7OLA - chains B and C of the 6 polymer chains in the assembly; structure by electron microscopy, 3.30 A resolution.

# Chain B (and C)
Protein: DNA primase
Source organism: Staphylococcus aureus
Notes: chain C of this document is another copy of the same molecule, construct and numbering; everything in this record applies to it too
UniProt: A0A1S5ZIL8 (A0A1S5ZIL8_STAAU); residue numbers follow UniProt; this construct covers 2-790
Sequence (797 residues; each row starts with the number of its first residue; numbers below 1 keep their minus sign (Met-6 is residue -6)):
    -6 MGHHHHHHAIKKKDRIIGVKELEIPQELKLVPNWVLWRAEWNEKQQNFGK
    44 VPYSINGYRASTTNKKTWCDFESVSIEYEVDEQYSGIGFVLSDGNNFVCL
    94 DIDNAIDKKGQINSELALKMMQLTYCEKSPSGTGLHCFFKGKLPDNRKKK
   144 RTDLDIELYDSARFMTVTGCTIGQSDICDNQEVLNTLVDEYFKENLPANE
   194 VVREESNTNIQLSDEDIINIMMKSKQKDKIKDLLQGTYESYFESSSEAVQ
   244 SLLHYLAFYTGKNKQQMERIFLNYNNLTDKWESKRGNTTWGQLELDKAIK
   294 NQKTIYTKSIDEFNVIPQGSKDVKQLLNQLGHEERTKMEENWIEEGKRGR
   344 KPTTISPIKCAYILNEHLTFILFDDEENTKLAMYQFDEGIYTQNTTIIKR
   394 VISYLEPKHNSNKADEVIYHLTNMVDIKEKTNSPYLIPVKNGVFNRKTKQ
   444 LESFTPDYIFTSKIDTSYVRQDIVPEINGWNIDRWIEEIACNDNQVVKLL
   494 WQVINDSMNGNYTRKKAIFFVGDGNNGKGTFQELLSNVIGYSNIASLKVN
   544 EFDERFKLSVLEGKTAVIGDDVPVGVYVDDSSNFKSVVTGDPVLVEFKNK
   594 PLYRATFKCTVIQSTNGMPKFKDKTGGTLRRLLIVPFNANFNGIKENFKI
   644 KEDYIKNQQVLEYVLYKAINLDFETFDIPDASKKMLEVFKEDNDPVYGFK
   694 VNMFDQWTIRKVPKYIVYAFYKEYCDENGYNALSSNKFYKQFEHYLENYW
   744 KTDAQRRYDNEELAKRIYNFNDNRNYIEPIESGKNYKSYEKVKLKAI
Unresolved in the structure: -6 to 315, 700-702, 749, 757, 767-790 (chain C: -6 to 315, 698-702, 738-740, 744, 751-758, 763, 765-790)
Differences from the reference sequence: initiating methionine (-6); expression tag (-5 to 1)
Small-molecule neighbours:
  - AMP-PNP (ANP; phosphoaminophosphonic acid-adenylate ester), molecule 1: Trp478, Glu481, Ile482, Gly515, Asp516, Gly517, Asn518, Asn519, Gly520, Lys521, Gly522, Thr523, Asp564, Asn609, Phe634, Lys638, Glu639, Asn640, Phe641, Ile643, Lys644
  - AMP-PNP (ANP), molecule 2: Thr582, Asp584, Gly620, Arg623, Arg624

# How chain B and chain C interact
Residue-residue contacts (70):
  Ile351(B) - Pro400(C)
  Tyr355(B) - Pro400(C)
  Asp368(B) - Asn387(C)  hydrogen bond (backbone-side chain)
  Asp368(B) - Ile390(C)
  Glu369(B) - Asn387(C)
  Glu369(B) - Thr389(C)
  Glu370(B) - Lys373(C)  salt bridge
  Glu370(B) - Asn387(C)
  Glu370(B) - Thr388(C)  hydrogen bond
  Glu370(B) - Thr389(C)
  Asn371(B) - Thr389(C)  hydrogen bond (backbone-side chain)
  Glu409(B) - Asn403(C)
  Tyr412(B) - Lys392(C)
  Tyr412(B) - His402(C)
  Tyr412(B) - Asn403(C)
  Tyr412(B) - Ser404(C)
  Tyr412(B) - Ala407(C)
  His413(B) - Pro400(C)  hydrogen bond (side chain-backbone)
  His413(B) - His402(C)
  Thr415(B) - Arg393(C)  hydrogen bond (backbone-side chain)
  Asn416(B) - Lys392(C)
  Asn416(B) - Arg393(C)  hydrogen bond (backbone-side chain)
  Asn416(B) - Ser396(C)
  Val418(B) - Arg393(C)  hydrogen bond (backbone-side chain)
  Lys508(B) - Lys644(C)
  Lys508(B) - Glu645(C)  salt bridge
  Arg548(B) - Lys591(C)
  Asp573(B) - Pro566(C)
  Ser575(B) - Lys541(C)  hydrogen bond
  Ser575(B) - Asp564(C)
  Asn576(B) - Lys541(C)
  Lys578(B) - Asp564(C)  salt bridge
  Ser579(B) - Asp563(C)  hydrogen bond
  Asp584(B) - Lys644(C)  salt bridge
  Pro585(B) - Glu526(C)
  Pro585(B) - Tyr534(C)
  Pro585(B) - Asp563(C)
  Leu587(B) - Ser539(C)
  Leu587(B) - Lys550(C)
  Leu587(B) - Val553(C)  hydrophobic
  Glu589(B) - Lys591(C)  salt bridge
  Asn592(B) - Lys591(C)
  Asn592(B) - Asn592(C)
  Lys593(B) - Lys591(C)
  Leu595(B) - Lys550(C)
  Leu595(B) - Val553(C)  hydrophobic
  Leu595(B) - Lys591(C)
  Arg597(B) - Ser529(C)  hydrogen bond
  Arg597(B) - Tyr534(C)  hydrogen bond (side chain-backbone)
  Arg597(B) - Ile537(C)
  Arg597(B) - Ser539(C)
  Ala598(B) - Tyr534(C)
  Thr599(B) - Tyr534(C)
  Lys615(B) - Val567(C)  hydrogen bond (side chain-backbone)
  Asp616(B) - Val567(C)  hydrogen bond (side chain-backbone)
  Thr618(B) - Asp516(C)  hydrogen bond
  Thr618(B) - Asn609(C)  hydrogen bond
  Gly620(B) - Gly517(C)
  Arg623(B) - Asn518(C)
  Arg623(B) - Glu639(C)  salt bridge
  Arg624(B) - Asp564(C)  salt bridge
  Asn724(B) - Asn721(C)
  Ala725(B) - Asn721(C)
  Leu726(B) - Tyr717(C)
  Leu726(B) - Asp719(C)
  Leu726(B) - Glu720(C)  hydrogen bond (backbone-backbone)
  Leu726(B) - Asn721(C)
  Ser727(B) - Asp719(C)
  Ser728(B) - Asp719(C)
  Ser728(B) - Glu720(C)
Interface residues without a listed pair, chain B (48 interface residues in all): Arg341, Met417, Ile420, Gly583, Val586, Pro594, Gly619, Phe735
Interface residues without a listed pair, chain C (45 interface residues in all): Arg343, Gln386, Lys401, Ala538, Leu540, Glu544, Phe549

# Overview
48 residues of chain B face 45 of chain C across their interface, with 16 hydrogen bonds and 7 salt bridges.
Among the polar pairs are Glu370(B)-Lys373(C), Lys508(B)-Glu645(C) and Lys578(B)-Asp564(C). Chain B binds
AMP-PNP.
Both chains are DNA primase (Staphylococcus aureus). Entry 7OLA (Structure of Primase-Helicase in SaPI5) was
determined by electron microscopy (same publication as 7OM0 and 7PDS).
